1A2D - chains A and B; structure by X-ray diffraction, 2.40 A resolution.

# Chain A (and B)
Molecule: Adipocyte lipid binding protein
Source organism: Mus musculus
Notes: chain B of this document is another copy of the same molecule, construct and numbering; everything in this record applies to it too
Reference sequence: P04117 (FABPA_MOUSE); residues 1-131 here = UniProt positions 1-131
Chain sequence (131 residues; each row starts with the number of its first residue):
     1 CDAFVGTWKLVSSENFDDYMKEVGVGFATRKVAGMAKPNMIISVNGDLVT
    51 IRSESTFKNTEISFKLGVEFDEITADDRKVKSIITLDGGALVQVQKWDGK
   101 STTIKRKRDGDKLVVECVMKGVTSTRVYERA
Differences from the reference sequence: modified residue (117)
Modified / non-standard residues: C117 (s-[s-thiopyridoxaminyl]cysteine; PYX)
Curated features (UniProtKB/Swiss-Prot):
  - modified residue: S13 (Phosphoserine)

# Interface between chain A and chain B
Contacting residue pairs (24):
  N45(A) - I73(B)
  N45(A) - K79(B)
  D47(A) - K79(B)
  L48(A) - D71(B)
  L48(A) - K79(B)
  T50(A) - I73(B)
  R52(A) - K58(B)
  R52(A) - N59(B)
  E54(A) - N59(B)  hydrogen bond
  N59(A) - R52(B)  hydrogen bond
  N59(A) - E54(B)
  N59(A) - N59(B)  hydrogen bond
  N59(A) - E61(B)
  E61(A) - T60(B)  hydrogen bond
  E61(A) - E61(B)  hydrogen bond (side chain-backbone)
  S63(A) - I73(B)
  K65(A) - D71(B)  salt bridge
  D71(A) - L48(B)
  D71(A) - K65(B)  salt bridge
  I73(A) - N45(B)
  I73(A) - L48(B)  hydrophobic
  I73(A) - T50(B)
  K79(A) - N45(B)
  K79(A) - D47(B)  salt bridge
Interface residues without a listed pair, chain A (15 interface residues in all): T60, I62
Interface residues without a listed pair, chain B (15 interface residues in all): S63

# In short
Chain A and chain B each contribute 15 residues to their interface, with 5 hydrogen bonds and 3 salt bridges.
Polar pairs include K65(A)-D71(B), K79(A)-D47(B) and E54(A)-N59(B).
Chain A and chain B are both Adipocyte lipid binding protein (Mus musculus); the structure, Pyridoxamine
modified murine adipocyte lipid binding protein, was determined by X-ray diffraction (same publication as
1A18).
